Entry 9MLM (X-ray diffraction, 1.79 A resolution); this record covers chain A.

== Chain A ==
Name: Dihydrofolate reductase
From: Wuchereria bancrofti
Notes: EC 1.5.1.3
UniProtKB: J9F199 (J9F199_WUCBA); the construct has insertions or renumbered stretches relative to UniProt, so the offset changes along the chain: 2-118 = UniProt 2-118; 132-185 = UniProt 119-172
Chain sequence (195 residues; each row starts with the number of its first residue; numbers below 1 keep their minus sign (Met-9 is residue -9)):
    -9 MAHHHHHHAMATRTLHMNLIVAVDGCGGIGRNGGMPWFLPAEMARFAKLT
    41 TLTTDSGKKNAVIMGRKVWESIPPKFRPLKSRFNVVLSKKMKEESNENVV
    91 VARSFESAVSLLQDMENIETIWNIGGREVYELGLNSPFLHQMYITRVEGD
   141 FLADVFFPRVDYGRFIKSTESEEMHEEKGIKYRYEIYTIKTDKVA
Disordered / not traced: -9 to 3, 184-185
Differences from the reference sequence: initiating methionine (-9); expression tag (-8 to 1); insertion (119-131)
Ligand contacts:
  - NADPH (NDP; NADPH dihydro-nicotinamide-adenine-dinucleotide phosphate): Val11, Ala12, Ile19, Gly20, Arg21, Gly23, Gly24, Met25, Trp27, Gly55, Arg56, Lys57, Val58, Ser61, Leu77, Ser78, Lys79, Lys80, Met81, Arg93, Ser94, Phe95, Ile114, Gly115, Gly116, Arg117, Glu118, Val119, Tyr120, Leu122, Val145
  - OED ([2-({4-[(2-amino-4-oxo-4,7-dihydro-3H-pyrrolo[2,3-d]pyrimidin-5-yl)methyl]benzene-1-carbonyl}amino)-4-methoxyphenyl]acetic acid): Ile10, Val11, Ala12, Met25, Glu32, Met33, Phe36, Ile62, Pro63, Phe66, Pro68, Leu69, Lys70, Arg72, Ile114, Tyr120, Thr135

== Summary ==
Bound to chain A: NADPH and compound OED.
Chain A is Dihydrofolate reductase (Wuchereria bancrofti); the structure, Crystal structure of dihydrofolate
reductase (DHFR) from the filarial nematode W. bancrofti in complex with NADPH ..., was determined by X-ray
diffraction together with 9MLT and 9OOI from the same study.
